PDB entry 1E6D | X-ray diffraction, 2.30 A resolution | chains L and M of the 3 polymer chains in the assembly

# Chain L
Name: Photosynthetic reaction center L subunit
From: Rhodobacter sphaeroides
UniProtKB: P02954 (RCEL_RHOSH); numbering as in UniProt (aligned over 1-281)
Chain sequence (281 residues; numbered 1 to 281; the number before each row is that of its first residue):
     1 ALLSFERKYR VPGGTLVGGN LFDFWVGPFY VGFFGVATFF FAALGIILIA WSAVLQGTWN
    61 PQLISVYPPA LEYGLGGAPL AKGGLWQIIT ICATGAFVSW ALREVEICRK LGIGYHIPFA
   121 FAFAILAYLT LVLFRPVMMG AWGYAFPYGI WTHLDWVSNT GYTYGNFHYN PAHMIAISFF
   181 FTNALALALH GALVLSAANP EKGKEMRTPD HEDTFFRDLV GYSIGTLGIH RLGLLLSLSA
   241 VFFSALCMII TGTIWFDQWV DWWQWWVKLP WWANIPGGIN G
Metal / ion sites: bacteriochlorophyll a Mg site 1 near His153 (its only coordinating residue here); bacteriochlorophyll a Mg site 2 near His173 (its only coordinating residue here); Fe ion: His190, His230 (shared with His219(M), Glu234(M), His266(M) of chain M)
Ligand contacts:
  - bacteriochlorophyll a (BCL), molecule 1: Ile46, Tyr128, Leu131, Phe146, Ile150, Trp151, His153, Leu154, Trp156, Val157
  - bacteriochlorophyll a (BCL), molecule 2: Phe97, Phe121, Ala124, Ile125, Ala127, Tyr128, Leu131, Trp156, Val157, Ser158, Thr160, Gly161, Tyr162, Asn166, Phe167, His168, His173, Ala176, Ile177, Phe180, Phe181, Val241, Ser244, Ala245, Cys247, Met248
  - bacteriochlorophyll a (BCL), molecule 3: Val157, Tyr162, His168, Phe181
  - bacteriochlorophyll a (BCL), molecule 4: His168, Met174, Ile177, Ser178, Phe181, Thr182, Leu185
  - bacteriopheophytin a (BPH), molecule 1: Thr38, Phe41, Ala42, Gly45, Ile49, Ile89, Cys92, Ala93, Ala96, Phe97, Trp100, Glu104, Ile117, Ala120, Phe121, Phe123, Ala124, Tyr128, Phe146, Tyr148, Gly149, Ile150, His153, Phe180, Ser237, Leu238, Val241
  - bacteriopheophytin a (BPH), molecule 2: Phe181, Ala184, Leu185, Ala188, Leu189, Phe216, Leu219, Val220
  - ubiquinone-10 (U10), molecule 1: Phe29, Tyr30, Val31, Gly35, Thr38, Phe39, Trp100, Arg103
  - ubiquinone-10 (U10), molecule 2: Pro171, Ile175, Ser178, Phe179, Thr182, Ala186, Leu189, His190, Leu193, Phe216, Tyr222, Ser223, Ile224, Gly225, Ile229, Leu232, Phe243, Leu246, Ile250

# Chain M
Name: Photosynthetic reaction center M subunit
From: Rhodobacter sphaeroides
UniProtKB: P02953 (RCEM_RHOSH); residues 1-307 here = UniProt positions 1-307
Chain sequence (307 residues; numbered 1 to 307; the number before each row is that of its first residue):
     1 AEYQNIFSQV QVRGPADLGM TEDVNLANRS GVGPFSTLLG WFGNAQLGPI YLGSLGVLSL
    61 FSGLMWFFTI GIWFWYQAGW NPAVFLRDLF FFSLEPPAPE YGLSFAAPLK EGGLFLIASF
   121 FMFVAVWSWW GRTYLRAQAL GMGKHTAWAF LSAIWLWMVL GFIRPILMGS WSEAVPYGIF
   181 SHLDWTNNFS LVHGNLRYNP FHGLSIAFLY GSALLFAMHG ATILAVSRFG GERELEQIAD
   241 RGTAAERAAL FWRWTMGFNA TMEGIHRWAI WMAVLVTLTG GIGILLSGTV VDNWYVWGQN
   301 HGMAPLN
Not modelled in the structure: 303-307
Construct notes: engineered mutation Phe115 (Trp in P02953), Arg197 (Phe in P02953)
Metal / ion sites: bacteriochlorophyll a Mg site 1 near His182 (its only coordinating residue here); bacteriochlorophyll a Mg site 2 near His202 (its only coordinating residue here); Fe ion: His219, Glu234, His266 (shared with His190(L), His230(L) of chain L)
Ligand contacts:
  - bacteriochlorophyll a (BCL), molecule 1: Trp66, Phe67, Met122, Trp157, Leu160, Val175, Ile179, His182, Leu183, Trp185, Thr186
  - bacteriochlorophyll a (BCL), molecule 2: Trp66, Met122, Val126, Phe150, Ala153, Ile154, Leu156, Trp157, Leu160, Trp185, Thr186, Asn187, Phe189, Ser190, Asn195, Leu196, His202, Ser205, Ile206, Leu209, Tyr210, Val276, Thr277, Gly280, Gly281, Ile284
  - bacteriochlorophyll a (BCL), molecule 3: Thr186, Leu209, Tyr210
  - bacteriochlorophyll a (BCL), molecule 4: Gly203, Ile206, Ala207, Tyr210, Gly211, Leu214
  - bacteriopheophytin a (BPH), molecule 1: Ser59, Leu60, Gly63, Leu64, Trp66, Phe67, Phe68, Ala125, Val126, Trp129, Thr133, Thr146, Ala149, Phe150, Ala153, Ala273, Val274, Thr277
  - bacteriopheophytin a (BPH), molecule 2: Tyr210, Ala213, Leu214, Ala217, Met218, Trp252, Thr255, Met256
  - speroidenone (SPN): Trp66, Phe67, Phe68, Ile70, Gly71, Phe74, Trp75, Phe85, Leu89, Phe105, Leu116, Ser119, Phe120, Met122, Phe123, Trp157, Met158, Leu160, Gly161, Phe162, Trp171, Val175, Tyr177, Gly178, Ile179, His182
  - ubiquinone-10 (U10): Leu214, Leu215, Met218, His219, Thr222, Ile223, Ala245, Ala248, Ala249, Trp252, Met256, Phe258, Asn259, Ala260, Thr261, Met262, Ile265, Trp268, Met272

# Chain L / chain M interface
Contacting residue pairs (204):
  Ala1(L) - Arg253(M)  hydrogen bond (backbone-side chain)
  Leu3(L) - Arg253(M)
  Leu3(L) - Asn259(M)
  Phe5(L) - Arg241(M)
  Phe5(L) - Glu246(M)
  Glu6(L) - Leu250(M)
  Glu6(L) - Arg253(M)  salt bridge
  Glu6(L) - Trp254(M)  hydrogen bond
  Lys8(L) - Glu246(M)  salt bridge
  Tyr9(L) - Thr243(M)  hydrogen bond
  Tyr9(L) - Glu246(M)  hydrogen bond
  Tyr9(L) - Arg247(M)
  Tyr9(L) - Leu250(M)  hydrophobic
  Tyr9(L) - Trp254(M)
  Arg10(L) - Trp254(M)
  Trp25(L) - Trp254(M)
  Pro28(L) - Arg253(M)
  Pro28(L) - Trp254(M)
  Pro28(L) - Gly257(M)
  Phe29(L) - Trp254(M)
  Phe29(L) - Met256(M)
  Phe29(L) - Gly257(M)
  Tyr30(L) - Trp254(M)  hydrogen bond (backbone-backbone)
  Trp100(L) - Thr255(M)
  Arg103(L) - Trp254(M)  hydrogen bond (side chain-backbone)
  Arg103(L) - Thr255(M)  hydrogen bond (side chain-backbone)
  Glu104(L) - Phe251(M)
  Glu104(L) - Thr255(M)
  Ile107(L) - Phe251(M)  hydrophobic
  Ile107(L) - Trp254(M)  hydrophobic
  Ile107(L) - Thr255(M)
  Cys108(L) - Phe251(M)  hydrophobic
  Lys110(L) - Trp254(M)
  Leu111(L) - Arg247(M)  hydrogen bond (backbone-side chain)
  Leu111(L) - Phe251(M)
  Leu111(L) - Trp254(M)  hydrophobic
  Gly112(L) - Arg228(M)  hydrogen bond (backbone-side chain)
  Gly112(L) - Phe229(M)
  Ile113(L) - Ala225(M)
  Ile113(L) - Val226(M)  hydrophobic
  Ile113(L) - Arg228(M)
  Ile113(L) - Phe251(M)  hydrophobic
  Gly114(L) - Ala225(M)  hydrogen bond (backbone-backbone)
  Gly114(L) - Arg228(M)
  His116(L) - Gln4(M)  hydrogen bond (side chain-backbone)
  His116(L) - Ala221(M)
  His116(L) - Leu224(M)
  His116(L) - Ala225(M)
  Ile117(L) - Ala221(M)
  Ile117(L) - Thr222(M)
  Ile117(L) - Phe251(M)  hydrophobic
  Ile117(L) - Trp252(M)  hydrophobic
  Trp151(L) - Arg197(M)  hydrogen bond (backbone-side chain)
  Leu154(L) - Arg197(M)
  Asp155(L) - Arg197(M)  salt bridge
  Tyr162(L) - Asn187(M)  hydrogen bond
  Asn166(L) - Asn187(M)
  His168(L) - Leu183(M)  hydrogen bond (side chain-backbone)
  His168(L) - Thr186(M)
  His168(L) - Asn187(M)
  Tyr169(L) - Phe180(M)  hydrophobic
  Tyr169(L) - Asp184(M)  hydrogen bond
  Met174(L) - Phe180(M)  hydrophobic
  Met174(L) - Leu183(M)  hydrophobic
  Phe180(L) - Leu209(M)
  Phe180(L) - Ala213(M)  hydrophobic
  Asn183(L) - Ser212(M)
  Asn183(L) - Ala213(M)  hydrogen bond (side chain-backbone)
  Asn183(L) - Phe216(M)
  Ala184(L) - Ala273(M)
  Ala186(L) - Phe216(M)
  Leu187(L) - Ser212(M)
  Leu187(L) - Phe216(M)
  Leu187(L) - Ala269(M)
  Ala188(L) - Ala273(M)
  His190(L) - His219(M)
  His190(L) - Glu234(M)  salt bridge
  His190(L) - His266(M)  hydrogen bond
  Gly191(L) - His266(M)
  Ala192(L) - His145(M)
  Ala192(L) - Thr146(M)
  Ala192(L) - Ile270(M)  hydrophobic
  Val194(L) - Glu234(M)
  Val194(L) - Leu235(M)
  Val194(L) - His266(M)
  Leu195(L) - His145(M)
  Leu195(L) - Glu263(M)
  Leu195(L) - His266(M)
  Leu195(L) - Arg267(M)
  Leu195(L) - Ile270(M)  hydrophobic
  Ser196(L) - Met142(M)
  Ser196(L) - Gly143(M)  hydrogen bond (backbone-backbone)
  Ser196(L) - His145(M)
  Ala197(L) - Leu235(M)  hydrophobic
  Ala198(L) - Leu235(M)
  Asn199(L) - Gly143(M)
  Asn199(L) - His145(M)
  Asn199(L) - Glu263(M)  hydrogen bond
  Asn199(L) - Arg267(M)  hydrogen bond
  Pro200(L) - Gly141(M)
  Pro200(L) - Gly143(M)
  Glu201(L) - Gln138(M)
  Glu201(L) - Gly141(M)  hydrogen bond (backbone-backbone)
  Glu201(L) - Met142(M)
  Glu201(L) - Lys144(M)  salt bridge
  Lys204(L) - Gly141(M)
  Met206(L) - Leu235(M)
  Arg207(L) - Glu22(M)  salt bridge
  Arg207(L) - Leu140(M)  hydrogen bond (side chain-backbone)
  Arg207(L) - Gly141(M)
  Arg207(L) - Met142(M)
  Arg207(L) - Leu235(M)
  Thr208(L) - Leu235(M)
  Pro209(L) - Leu235(M)
  Asp210(L) - Met20(M)
  His211(L) - Met20(M)
  His211(L) - Glu22(M)  salt bridge
  His211(L) - Leu140(M)
  His211(L) - Met142(M)
  Glu212(L) - Leu235(M)
  Asp213(L) - Asn44(M)
  Thr214(L) - Gly19(M)
  Thr214(L) - Met20(M)  hydrogen bond (side chain-backbone)
  Thr214(L) - Arg29(M)
  Thr214(L) - Leu140(M)
  Phe215(L) - Thr133(M)
  Phe215(L) - Arg136(M)
  Phe215(L) - Ala137(M)
  Phe215(L) - Leu140(M)  hydrophobic
  Phe215(L) - Met142(M)  hydrophobic
  Phe215(L) - Thr146(M)
  Arg217(L) - Gln46(M)
  Arg217(L) - Gly48(M)
  Arg217(L) - Pro49(M)
  Arg217(L) - Ile50(M)
  Asp218(L) - Val24(M)
  Asp218(L) - Arg29(M)  salt bridge
  Asp218(L) - Ile50(M)
  Asp218(L) - Tyr51(M)  hydrogen bond (backbone-backbone)
  Asp218(L) - Arg132(M)  hydrogen bond (backbone-side chain)
  Leu219(L) - Trp129(M)
  Leu219(L) - Arg132(M)  hydrogen bond (backbone-side chain)
  Leu219(L) - Thr133(M)
  Val220(L) - Ile50(M)
  Val220(L) - Trp129(M)  hydrophobic
  Gly221(L) - Leu47(M)
  Gly221(L) - Gly48(M)  hydrogen bond (backbone-backbone)
  Gly221(L) - Pro49(M)
  Gly221(L) - Ile50(M)
  Tyr222(L) - Leu39(M)  hydrophobic
  Tyr222(L) - Asn44(M)  hydrogen bond (side chain-backbone)
  Tyr222(L) - Gln46(M)
  Tyr222(L) - Leu47(M)  hydrophobic
  Ser223(L) - Asn44(M)  hydrogen bond (backbone-side chain)
  Ile224(L) - Phe42(M)  hydrophobic
  Ile224(L) - Gly43(M)
  Ile224(L) - Asn44(M)  hydrogen bond (backbone-backbone)
  Gly225(L) - Asn44(M)
  Thr226(L) - Glu232(M)
  Leu227(L) - Asn5(M)
  Leu227(L) - Leu224(M)  hydrophobic
  Gly228(L) - Phe42(M)
  Ile229(L) - Phe216(M)
  His230(L) - His219(M)
  His230(L) - Gly220(M)
  His230(L) - Ile223(M)
  His230(L) - Glu234(M)  salt bridge
  Arg231(L) - Asn5(M)  hydrogen bond (side chain-backbone)
  Arg231(L) - Ile6(M)  hydrogen bond (side chain-backbone)
  Arg231(L) - Phe7(M)
  Arg231(L) - Ser8(M)  hydrogen bond
  Arg231(L) - Trp41(M)
  Arg231(L) - Phe42(M)  hydrogen bond (side chain-backbone)
  Arg231(L) - Leu224(M)
  Leu232(L) - Phe42(M)
  Gly233(L) - Phe216(M)
  Leu234(L) - Ala217(M)
  Leu234(L) - Leu224(M)  hydrophobic
  Ser237(L) - Ala213(M)  hydrogen bond (side chain-backbone)
  Ser237(L) - Ala217(M)
  Trp263(L) - Phe90(M)  hydrophobic
  Trp263(L) - Phe180(M)  hydrophobic
  Trp266(L) - Leu86(M)  hydrogen bond (side chain-backbone)
  Trp266(L) - Arg87(M)  hydrogen bond (side chain-backbone)
  Val267(L) - Arg87(M)
  Val267(L) - Phe91(M)  hydrophobic
  Trp272(L) - Ala83(M)
  Trp272(L) - Arg87(M)  hydrogen bond (backbone-side chain)
  Ala273(L) - Arg87(M)
  Ile275(L) - Asn81(M)
  Ile275(L) - Ala83(M)  hydrophobic
  Ile275(L) - Val84(M)  hydrophobic
  Ile275(L) - Arg87(M)  hydrogen bond (backbone-side chain)
  Pro276(L) - Val84(M)
  Gly277(L) - Arg87(M)  hydrogen bond (backbone-side chain)
  Gly278(L) - Gln77(M)
  Gly278(L) - Val84(M)
  Gly278(L) - Asp88(M)
  Ile279(L) - Asp88(M)  hydrogen bond (backbone-side chain)
  Ile279(L) - Phe92(M)  hydrophobic
  Asn280(L) - Arg87(M)  hydrogen bond (backbone-side chain)
  Asn280(L) - Asp88(M)  hydrogen bond (backbone-side chain)
  Asn280(L) - Phe91(M)
  Gly281(L) - Arg87(M)
Interface residues without a listed pair, chain L (97 interface residues in all): Leu2, Tyr115, Ala120, Phe181, Leu189, Leu193, Leu235
Interface residues without a listed pair, chain M (99 interface residues in all): Glu2, Tyr3, Asp17, Ala78, Ala149, Leu191, Tyr210, Leu215, Ile238, Ala239, Ala249, Met272

# Overview
The interface between chain L and chain M involves 97 residues on one side and 99 on the other, with 43
hydrogen bonds and 9 salt bridges. Among the polar pairs are Glu6(L)-Arg253(M), Lys8(L)-Glu246(M) and
Asp155(L)-Arg197(M).
Chain L is Photosynthetic reaction center L subunit and chain M is Photosynthetic reaction center M subunit,
both from Rhodobacter sphaeroides; the structure, Photosynthetic reaction center mutant with trp M115 replaced
with phe (chain M, WM115F) phe M197 replaced ..., was determined by X-ray diffraction.
